Entry 5U3C (electron microscopy, 4.60 A resolution (low resolution: residue-level contacts below are approximate; hydrogen-bond / salt-bridge calls are withheld)); this record covers chains A and C of the 4 polymer chains in the assembly.

Chain A (and C):
Protein: CTP synthase
From: Escherichia coli
Notes: EC 6.3.4.2; chain C of this document is another copy of the same molecule, construct and numbering; everything in this record applies to it too
Reference sequence: B7MLA1 (PYRG_ECO45); numbering as in UniProt (aligned over 1-545)
Chain sequence (545 residues; each row starts with the number of its first residue):
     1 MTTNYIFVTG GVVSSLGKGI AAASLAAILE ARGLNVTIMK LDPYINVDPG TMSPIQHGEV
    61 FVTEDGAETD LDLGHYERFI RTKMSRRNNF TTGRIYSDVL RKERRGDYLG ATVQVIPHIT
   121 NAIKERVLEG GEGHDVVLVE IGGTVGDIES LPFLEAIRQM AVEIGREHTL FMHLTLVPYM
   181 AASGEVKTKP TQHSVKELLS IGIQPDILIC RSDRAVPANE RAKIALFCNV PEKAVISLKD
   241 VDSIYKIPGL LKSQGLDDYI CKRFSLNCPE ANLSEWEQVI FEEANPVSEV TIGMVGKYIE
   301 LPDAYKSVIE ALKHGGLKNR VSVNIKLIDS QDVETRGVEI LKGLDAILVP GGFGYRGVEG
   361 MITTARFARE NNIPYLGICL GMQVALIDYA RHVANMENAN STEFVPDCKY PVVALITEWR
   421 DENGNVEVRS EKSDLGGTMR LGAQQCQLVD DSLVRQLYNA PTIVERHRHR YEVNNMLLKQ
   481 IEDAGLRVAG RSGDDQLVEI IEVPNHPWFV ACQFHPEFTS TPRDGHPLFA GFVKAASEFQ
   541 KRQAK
Not modelled in the structure: 428-437, 545
Disulfides: Cys261-Cys268
Ligand contacts:
  - ADP (adenosine-5'-diphosphate): Ser15, Leu16, Gly17, Lys18, Gly19, Ile20, Asp72, Glu140, Arg211, Leu238, Lys239, Asp240, Val241, Ile247
  - CTP (cytidine-5'-triphosphate), molecule 1: Ser14, Asp147, Ile148, Glu149
  - CTP, molecule 2: Lys187, Thr188, Lys189, Gln192, Lys196, Lys223, Phe227
Swiss-Prot annotation at these positions:
  - active site: Cys379 (Nucleophile), His515, Glu517
  - binding site (CTP): Ser14, Asp147 to Glu149, Lys187 to Gln192, Lys223
  - binding site (UTP): Ser14, Lys187 to Gln192, Lys223
  - binding site (ATP): Ser15 to Ile20, Asp72, Lys239 to Val241
  - binding site (Mg(2+)): Asp72, Glu140
  - binding site (L-glutamine): Gly352, Leu380 to Gln383, Glu403, Arg470
What the authors report for this chain:
  - conformationally variable residues (helix shift): Ala218 to Cys228
  - binding site for CTP: Phe227
  - mutagenesis - F281C/T335C: decreased catalytic activity

How chain A and chain C interact:
Pairs across the interface (19):
  Val12(A) with Lys189(C); Pro190(C)
  Val13(A) with Lys187(C); Pro190(C)
  Ser14(A) with Lys187(C)
  Ser15(A) with Ser183(C); Lys187(C)
  Val145(A) with His193(C)
  Asp147(A) with Lys189(C)
  Leu176(A) with Met180(C)
  Met180(A) with Leu176(C)
  Lys187(A) with Val13(C); Ser14(C); Ser15(C)
  Lys189(A) with Val12(C); Asp147(C)
  Pro190(A) with Val12(C); Val13(C)
  His193(A) with Val145(C)
Interface residues without a listed pair, chain A (19 interface residues in all): Leu16, Thr144, Gly146, Ala182, Ser183, Lys196, Asp240
Interface residues without a listed pair, chain C (19 interface residues in all): Leu16, Thr144, Gly146, Ala182, Lys196, Asp240

In short:
The chain A/chain C interface involves 19 residues from each chain. Chain A binds CTP and ADP. UniProt lists 3
active-site residues, 11 CTP-binding residues, 8 UTP-binding residues and 10 ATP-binding residues on chain A.
The paper reports a binding site for CTP at Phe227(A); F281C/T335C of chain A reduce catalytic activity.
Both chains are CTP synthase (Escherichia coli). Entry 5U3C (CryoEM structure of the CTP synthase filament at
4.6 Angstrom resolution) was determined by electron microscopy together with 5TKV, 5U03, 5U05 and 5U6R from
the same study.
